Entry 8YGO (electron microscopy, 3.29 A resolution); this record covers chains A and C of the 4 polymer chains in the assembly.

[Chain A]
Protein: SIR2-like domain-containing protein
Source organism: Bacillus subtilis A29
UniProt: D4G637 (D4G637_BACNB); numbering as in UniProt (aligned over 299-1005)
Amino-acid sequence (707 residues; each row starts with the number of its first residue):
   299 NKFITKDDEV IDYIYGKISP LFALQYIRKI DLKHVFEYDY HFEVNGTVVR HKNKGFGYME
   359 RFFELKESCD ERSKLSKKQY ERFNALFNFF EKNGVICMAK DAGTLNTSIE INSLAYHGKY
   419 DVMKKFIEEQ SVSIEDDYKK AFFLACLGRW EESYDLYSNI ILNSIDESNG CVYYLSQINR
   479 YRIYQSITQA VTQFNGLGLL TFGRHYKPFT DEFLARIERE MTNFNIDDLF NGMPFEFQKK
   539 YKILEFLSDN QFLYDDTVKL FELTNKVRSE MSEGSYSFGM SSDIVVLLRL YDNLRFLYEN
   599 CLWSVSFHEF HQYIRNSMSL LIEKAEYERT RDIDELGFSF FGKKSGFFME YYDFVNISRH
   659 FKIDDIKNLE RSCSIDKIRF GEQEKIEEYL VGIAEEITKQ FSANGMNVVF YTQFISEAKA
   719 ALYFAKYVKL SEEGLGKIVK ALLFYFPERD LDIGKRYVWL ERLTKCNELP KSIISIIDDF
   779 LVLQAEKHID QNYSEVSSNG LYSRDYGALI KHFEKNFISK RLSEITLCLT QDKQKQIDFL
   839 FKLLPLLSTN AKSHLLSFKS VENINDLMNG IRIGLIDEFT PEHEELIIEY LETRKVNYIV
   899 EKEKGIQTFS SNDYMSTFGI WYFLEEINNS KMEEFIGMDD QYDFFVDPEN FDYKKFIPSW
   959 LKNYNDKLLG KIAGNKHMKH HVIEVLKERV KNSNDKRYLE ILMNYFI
Not modelled in the structure: 299-302

[Chain C]
Protein: SPR
Source organism: Bacillus subtilis A29
UniProt: A0A162TY69 (A0A162TY69_BACIU); residues 1-264 here = UniProt positions 1-264
Amino-acid sequence (264 residues; each row starts with the number of its first residue):
     1 MKTVIQDTAD VYFKRKSDGK LVFTAEAQTA SFSQAISEEK LRGGIGNKPL YILKSEKEIN
    61 LTVKNAFFDL EWLAMTQGET IQEETKVKVF DREHGLIVDD TNKVTLKGKP VSDVTFYNKK
   121 GLTYKIAVST DGTYTIPTAF AAAKDKLTAV YQIEKVGRRL AIKASKFSER YEVEYRTIAY
   181 NPDTEEVYSD IYIQFPNVSP SGEFEMSLEN GNALAPEIKF EALADTDTDE MAVVIEASRD
   241 ENTAAPVEDT TGSTQSSDLG GTTE
Not modelled in the structure: 1, 79-167, 241-264

[Interface between chain A and chain C]
Residue-residue contacts - 35 pairs, chain A then chain C:
  H339(A) - A213(C)
  N343(A) - Q6(C)
  T402(A) - Q6(C)  hydrogen bond (side chain-backbone)
  L403(A) - V4(C)
  L403(A) - I5(C)
  L403(A) - Q6(C)  hydrogen bond (backbone-side chain)
  N404(A) - V4(C)
  T405(A) - K2(C)
  T405(A) - T3(C)
  T405(A) - V4(C)
  T405(A) - Q6(C)
  I407(A) - K2(C)
  E408(A) - K2(C)
  I409(A) - K2(C)
  E571(A) - S33(C)
  S573(A) - F32(C)
  S573(A) - S33(C)
  Y574(A) - A30(C)
  Y574(A) - S31(C)
  Y574(A) - F32(C)  hydrogen bond (backbone-backbone)
  F576(A) - Q28(C)
  F576(A) - T29(C)
  F576(A) - A30(C)  hydrophobic
  G577(A) - D7(C)  hydrogen bond (backbone-side chain)
  M578(A) - Q6(C)
  M578(A) - Q28(C)
  I582(A) - V4(C)  hydrophobic
  L585(A) - V4(C)  hydrophobic
  Y589(A) - K2(C)
  L634(A) - F32(C)  hydrophobic
  F638(A) - T177(C)
  F638(A) - I191(C)  hydrophobic
  F638(A) - I193(C)  hydrophobic
  E648(A) - K2(C)  hydrogen bond (side chain-backbone)
  Y650(A) - K2(C)
Other interface residues (no listed pair), chain A (28 interface residues in all): H349, S406, G572, S575, L586, S637
Other interface residues (no listed pair), chain C (22 interface residues in all): A27, Q34, Y175, A179, N212, L214

[Summary]
The interface between chain A and chain C involves 28 residues on one side and 22 on the other, with 5
hydrogen bonds. Among the polar pairs are T402(A)-Q6(C), L403(A)-Q6(C) and G577(A)-D7(C).
Here chain A is SIR2-like domain-containing protein and chain C is SPR, both from Bacillus subtilis A29. Entry
8YGO (The complex by DSR2-CTD-SPR with NAD) was determined by electron microscopy (same publication as 8YGC,
8YGF, 8YGK, 8YGN and 8YGP).
